PDB entry 6HIY | electron microscopy, 3.27 A resolution | chains Da and CA of the 41 polymer chains in the assembly

== Chain Da ==
Molecule: mS74
Source organism: Trypanosoma brucei brucei
Amino-acid sequence (64 residues; row label = number of the first residue in the row):
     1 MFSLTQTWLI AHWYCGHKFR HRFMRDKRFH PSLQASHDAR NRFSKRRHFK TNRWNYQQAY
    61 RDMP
Not modelled in the structure: 1-9

== Chain CA ==
Molecule: 9S rRNA
Source organism: Trypanosoma brucei brucei
Sequence (621 nucleotides; each row starts with the number of its first residue):
     1 UAAAUUAUGG UCAAUUGUUA GUAUUCAUAU UAAUUUUUUU AAAUGUUUUA UCAUUUUAUA
    61 AAGGUUUAUU UUUGAAAGAU UUUUUGUAUA AAAUUUUAGG AAUAGUUAAU AAUAAUUUAU
   121 AAUUUUGAUU AGAUUGUUUU GUUAAUGCUA UUAGAUGGGU GUGGAAAAAU AAAAAAAAUA
   181 AUUAAUAUAU AUCAAUAAUA AAUUAAAUUA AUCUAUUAGU CAGAAAUGGA UGCCAGCCGU
   241 UGCGGUAAUU UCUAUGCUUU UAAAUAUUAU ACAAUUAUCA UAUUAAAUUG UUAAGUGUUG
   301 AUUUAACCAA UAAAAAUAUA AAUAAUUUUU AUUUGUUUUU AAACACCAUU AGGUAUAUGC
   361 AAAUAUAAAA UUAUAGUAAU UAUAAAUUAU AUUAUAUUAU AUUUAUUCAU AUAAUUAAUA
   421 GGAUAAUAUU UGUAGUUUUU GAUACCAUGA UAAGGAUUAU AAAUUGAAAG UGGUAAUAUC
   481 AUAAUCAAAA UUUAUUAUUU AUAUUAAAUA UGUAUGUGUA GAUAAAAUAA GAAAUUAAAA
   541 AGGUAUUGUU GCCCACCAAU UUUUAUAAUA AAAAUAACGU GCAGUAAUUA AUAUAUUUAU
   601 AAAAAUAUAU UUUUUUUUUU U
Not modelled in the structure: 395-537
Differences from the reference sequence: conflict U298 (C2839 in 343546); insertion (614-621)
Ion coordination: Mg2+ site 1 near A27 (its only coordinating residue here); Mg2+ site 2: A61, A155; Mg2+ site 3 near U65 (its only coordinating residue here); Mg2+ site 4 near A68 (its only coordinating residue here); Mg2+ site 5 near A76 (its only coordinating residue here); Mg2+ site 6: A224, A225; Mg2+ site 7: U281, A367; Mg2+ site 8 near U339 (its only coordinating residue here); Mg2+ site 9 near A385 (its only coordinating residue here); Mg2+ site 10: A386, U387; Mg2+ site 11 near A541 (its only coordinating residue here); Mg2+ site 12 near U563 (its only coordinating residue here); 4 more Mg2+ sites not listed
Ligand contacts:
  - spermidine (SPD), molecule 1: A27, U28, G239, A266, U267, U268
  - spermidine (SPD), molecule 2: A218, U259, U261, A262, A263, A264
  - spermine (SPM): U66, U67, U95, U96, U97, U125, U126, G127, A128, U129

== Interface between chain Da and chain CA ==
Pairs across the interface (81; chain Da residue first):
  Ile-10(Da) / C148(CA)  hydrogen bond to the sugar
  Ile-10(Da) / U149(CA)  phosphate contact
  Ile-10(Da) / U270(CA)  hydrogen bond to the phosphate
  Ala-11(Da) / U149(CA)  hydrogen bond to the phosphate
  Ala-11(Da) / A269(CA)  phosphate contact
  Ala-11(Da) / U270(CA)  hydrogen bond to the phosphate
  His-12(Da) / U268(CA)  phosphate contact
  His-12(Da) / A269(CA)  salt bridge to the phosphate
  Trp-13(Da) / A150(CA)  phosphate contact
  Trp-13(Da) / U268(CA)  sugar contact
  Trp-13(Da) / A269(CA)  sugar contact
  Tyr-14(Da) / U149(CA)  phosphate contact
  Tyr-14(Da) / A150(CA)  hydrogen bond to the phosphate
  Cys-15(Da) / A98(CA)  phosphate contact
  Gly-16(Da) / A375(CA)  base contact
  His-17(Da) / A373(CA)  hydrogen bond to the base
  His-17(Da) / A375(CA)  sugar contact
  His-17(Da) / G376(CA)  sugar contact
  Lys-18(Da) / A370(CA)  base contact
  Lys-18(Da) / U371(CA)  hydrogen bond to the base
  Lys-18(Da) / U372(CA)  hydrogen bond to the base
  Lys-18(Da) / A373(CA)  base contact
  Phe-19(Da) / U25(CA)  base contact
  Phe-19(Da) / C26(CA)  base contact
  Phe-19(Da) / A369(CA)  sugar contact
  Phe-19(Da) / A370(CA)  phosphate contact
  Arg-20(Da) / A369(CA)  salt bridge to the phosphate
  Arg-20(Da) / A370(CA)  phosphate contact
  Arg-20(Da) / U371(CA)  salt bridge to the phosphate
  His-21(Da) / A375(CA)  stacking on the base
  Arg-22(Da) / C148(CA)  phosphate contact
  Arg-22(Da) / U149(CA)  salt bridge to the phosphate
  Phe-23(Da) / A369(CA)  stacking on the base
  Met-24(Da) / A375(CA)  base contact
  Arg-25(Da) / U96(CA)  hydrogen bond to the phosphate
  Arg-25(Da) / U97(CA)  salt bridge to the phosphate
  Lys-27(Da) / A367(CA)  hydrogen bond to the phosphate
  Lys-27(Da) / A368(CA)  salt bridge to the phosphate
  Arg-28(Da) / G100(CA)  hydrogen bond to the base
  Phe-29(Da) / U96(CA)  phosphate contact
  Phe-29(Da) / U97(CA)  phosphate contact
  Ala-35(Da) / U126(CA)  sugar contact
  His-37(Da) / U126(CA)  base contact
  His-37(Da) / U327(CA)  stacking on the base
  Arg-40(Da) / U125(CA)  hydrogen bond to the sugar
  Arg-40(Da) / U126(CA)  salt bridge to the phosphate
  Arg-40(Da) / U329(CA)  sugar contact
  Arg-40(Da) / U330(CA)  salt bridge to the phosphate
  Asn-41(Da) / U125(CA)  hydrogen bond to the sugar
  Asn-41(Da) / U126(CA)  hydrogen bond to the phosphate
  Asn-41(Da) / G127(CA)  base contact
  Asn-41(Da) / U330(CA)  phosphate contact
  Arg-42(Da) / G127(CA)  base contact
  Phe-43(Da) / G100(CA)  base contact
  Phe-43(Da) / G127(CA)  hydrogen bond to the base
  Ser-44(Da) / G100(CA)  hydrogen bond to the sugar
  Ser-44(Da) / G127(CA)  hydrogen bond to the base
  Lys-45(Da) / U281(CA)  base contact
  Lys-45(Da) / U329(CA)  base contact
  Arg-46(Da) / U281(CA)  sugar contact
  Arg-46(Da) / A362(CA)  hydrogen bond to the base
  Arg-47(Da) / G100(CA)  salt bridge to the phosphate
  Arg-47(Da) / A101(CA)  phosphate contact
  His-48(Da) / U125(CA)  hydrogen bond to the base
  His-48(Da) / U330(CA)  sugar contact
  Phe-49(Da) / U332(CA)  base contact
  Phe-49(Da) / U333(CA)  base contact
  Phe-49(Da) / A362(CA)  sugar contact
  Lys-50(Da) / A331(CA)  hydrogen bond to the phosphate
  Lys-50(Da) / A361(CA)  salt bridge to the phosphate
  Lys-50(Da) / A362(CA)  salt bridge to the phosphate
  Thr-51(Da) / A331(CA)  hydrogen bond to the phosphate
  Asn-52(Da) / U330(CA)  hydrogen bond to the sugar
  Asn-52(Da) / A331(CA)  hydrogen bond to the phosphate
  Arg-53(Da) / A331(CA)  hydrogen bond to the phosphate
  Arg-53(Da) / U332(CA)  phosphate contact
  Arg-53(Da) / U333(CA)  salt bridge to the phosphate
  Arg-53(Da) / C360(CA)  salt bridge to the phosphate
  Arg-53(Da) / A361(CA)  salt bridge to the phosphate
  Trp-54(Da) / C360(CA)  hydrogen bond to the phosphate
  Trp-54(Da) / A361(CA)  phosphate contact
Other interface residues (no listed pair), chain Da (38 interface residues in all): Ser-36, Asp-38
Other interface residues (no listed pair), chain CA (36 interface residues in all): G99

== In short ==
Chain Da and chain CA form an interface of 38 and 36 residues respectively; the contacts include 25 hydrogen
bonds, 14 salt bridges and 3 aromatic stacking contacts. Among the polar pairs are His-17(Da)/A373(CA),
Lys-18(Da)/U371(CA) and Lys-18(Da)/U372(CA). Chain CA binds spermidine and spermine.
Here chain Da is mS74 and chain CA is 9S rRNA, both from Trypanosoma brucei brucei. Entry 6HIY (Cryo-EM
structure of the Trypanosoma brucei mitochondrial ribosome - This entry contains the body of the ...) was
determined by electron microscopy (same publication as 6HIV, 6HIW, 6HIX and 6HIZ).
